PDB entry 1Z0V | X-ray diffraction, 3.00 A resolution | chains E and F of the 6 polymer chains in the assembly

Chain E (and F):
Name: Putative protease La homolog type
Organism: Archaeoglobus fulgidus
Notes: EC 3.4.21.53; fragment: proteolytic domain; chain F of this document is another copy of the same molecule, construct and numbering; everything in this record applies to it too
UniProtKB: O29883 (LONH_ARCFU); numbering as in UniProt (aligned over 417-621)
Chain sequence (205 residues; numbered 417 to 621; the number before each row is that of its first residue):
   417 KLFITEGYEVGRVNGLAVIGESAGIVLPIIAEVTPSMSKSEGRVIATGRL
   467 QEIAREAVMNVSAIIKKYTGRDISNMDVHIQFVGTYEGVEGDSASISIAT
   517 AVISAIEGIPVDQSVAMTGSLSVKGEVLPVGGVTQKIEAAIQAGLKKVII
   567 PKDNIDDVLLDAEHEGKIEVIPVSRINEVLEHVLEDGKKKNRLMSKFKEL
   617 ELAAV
Not modelled in the structure: 454-456, 615-621
Swiss-Prot annotation at these positions:
  - active site: S509, K552
  - mutagenesis: E506 (E506A: Slightly decreases proteolytic activity), D508 (D508A: No effect), S509 (S509A: Completely abolishes proteolytic activity)

How chain E and chain F interact:
Residue-residue contacts (26; chain E residue first):
  K417(E) with P545(F)
  L418(E) with L544(F), hydrophobic; P545(F)
  V426(E) with K540(F), hydrogen bond (backbone-side chain)
  R428(E) with L544(F)
  I446(E) with V539(F), hydrophobic; K540(F)
  A447(E) with K540(F)
  E448(E) with K483(F); V539(F)
  T450(E) with K482(F)
  M453(E) with K482(F)
  I461(E) with M475(F), hydrophobic
  A462(E) with M475(F)
  T463(E) with E472(F); N476(F)
  D493(E) with K482(F), salt bridge
  H495(E) with M475(F); A479(F)
  Q497(E) with N476(F); A510(F); L537(F), hydrogen bond (side chain-backbone); S538(F); V539(F), hydrogen bond (side chain-backbone)
  T501(E) with E506(F); S509(F)
Other interface residues (no listed pair), chain E (18 interface residues in all): G427, V499

Overview:
The interface between chain E and chain F involves 18 residues on one side and 15 on the other, with 3
hydrogen bonds and 1 salt bridge. Polar pairs include D493(E)-K482(F), V426(E)-K540(F) and Q497(E)-L537(F).
Both chains are Putative protease La homolog type (Archaeoglobus fulgidus). Entry 1Z0V (Crystal Structure of
A. fulgidus Lon proteolytic domain) was determined by X-ray diffraction, deposited together with 1Z0T.
